Entry 2BU3 (X-ray diffraction, 1.40 A resolution); this record covers chain A.

Chain A:
Molecule: ALR0975 protein
Source organism: Anabaena sp
Notes: EC 2.3.2.15
UniProt: Q8YY76 (Q8YY76_ANASP); residues 25-242 here = UniProt positions 25-242
Sequence (254 residues; each row starts with the number of its first residue; numbers below 1 keep their minus sign (Phe-10 is residue -10)):
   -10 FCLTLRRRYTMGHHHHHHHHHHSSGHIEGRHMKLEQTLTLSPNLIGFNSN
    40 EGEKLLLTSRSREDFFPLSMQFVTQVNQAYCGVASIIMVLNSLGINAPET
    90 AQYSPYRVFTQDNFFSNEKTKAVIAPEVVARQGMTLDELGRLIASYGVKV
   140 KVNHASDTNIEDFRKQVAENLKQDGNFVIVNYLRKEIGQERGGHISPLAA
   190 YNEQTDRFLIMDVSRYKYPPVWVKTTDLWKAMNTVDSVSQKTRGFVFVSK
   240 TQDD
Not modelled in the structure: -10 to 28, 87-94, 106-108, 240-243
Modified residues: Mse0, Mse21 (selenomethionine); Mse59, Mse77, Mse123, Mse200, Mse221 (selenomethionine; parent Met)
Covalent attachments: gamma-glutamylcysteine (3GC) linked to Cys70
Ion coordination: Ca2+: Asp53, Asn159, Gln162, Asn165
Small-molecule neighbours: gamma-glutamylcysteine (3GC): Gln64, Gln67, Ala68, Tyr69, Gln121, Gly122, Mse123, Asn170, Gly182, His183, Ile184, Asp225, Val227, Arg232
From the paper describing this entry:
  - binding site for gamma-glutamylcysteine: Gln64, Cys70, Mse123, Gly182, Asp225, Arg232
  - catalytic residues: Gln64, Cys70, His183
  - conformationally variable residues (loop rearrangement, order/disorder transition, side-chain flip): Gln67, Pro87 to Pro94, Asn106 to Lys108, Arg173

Summary:
Gamma-glutamylcysteine is covalently linked to Cys70. Asp53, Asn159, Gln162 and Asn165 form the Ca2+ site. The
paper reports catalytic residues Gln64, Cys70 and His183; a binding site for gamma-glutamylcysteine at Gln64,
Cys70 and Mse123 among others.
Chain A is ALR0975 protein (Anabaena sp); the structure, Acyl-enzyme intermediate between Alr0975 and
glutathione at pH 3.4, was determined by X-ray diffraction together with 2BTW from the same study.
